8GAH - chains A and B; structure by electron microscopy, 2.90 A resolution.

== Chain A (and B) ==
Molecule: H(+)/Cl(-) exchange transporter ClcA
Organism: Escherichia coli
Notes: chain B of this document is another copy of the same molecule, construct and numbering; everything in this record applies to it too
Reference sequence: J7Q633 (J7Q633_ECOLX); residues 1-461 here = UniProt positions 1-461
Amino-acid sequence (461 residues; each row starts with the number of its first residue):
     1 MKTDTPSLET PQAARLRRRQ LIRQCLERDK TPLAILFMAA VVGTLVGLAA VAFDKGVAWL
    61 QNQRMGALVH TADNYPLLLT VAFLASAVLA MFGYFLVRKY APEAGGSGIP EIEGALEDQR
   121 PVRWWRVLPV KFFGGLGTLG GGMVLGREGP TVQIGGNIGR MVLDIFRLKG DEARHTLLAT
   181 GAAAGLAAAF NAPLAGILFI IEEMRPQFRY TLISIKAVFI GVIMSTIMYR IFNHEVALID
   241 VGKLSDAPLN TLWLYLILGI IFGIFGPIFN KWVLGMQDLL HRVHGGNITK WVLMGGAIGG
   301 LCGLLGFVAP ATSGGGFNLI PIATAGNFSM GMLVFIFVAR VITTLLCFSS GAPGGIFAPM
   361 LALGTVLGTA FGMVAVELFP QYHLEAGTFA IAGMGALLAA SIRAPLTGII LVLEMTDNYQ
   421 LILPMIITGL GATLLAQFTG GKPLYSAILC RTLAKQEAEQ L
Disordered / not traced: 1-29
Construct notes: engineered mutation Cys25 (Leu in J7Q633), Ala85 (Cys in J7Q633), Cys450 (Ala in J7Q633)
From the paper describing this entry:
  - mutagenesis - L25C, C85A/R230C/L249C: decreased catalytic activity
  - mutagenesis - Q24C, I201W: unchanged catalytic activity

== How chain A and chain B interact ==
Contacting residue pairs (53):
  Pro193(A) - Leu194(B)  hydrophobic
  Leu194(A) - Pro193(B)  hydrophobic
  Leu194(A) - Leu194(B)  hydrophobic
  Leu194(A) - Ile223(B)  hydrophobic
  Ile197(A) - Phe219(B)  hydrophobic
  Ile201(A) - Leu212(B)  hydrophobic
  Ile201(A) - Lys216(B)
  Arg205(A) - Leu212(B)
  Pro206(A) - Leu212(B)
  Phe208(A) - Tyr210(B)
  Phe208(A) - Thr211(B)
  Phe208(A) - Leu212(B)  hydrogen bond (backbone-backbone)
  Arg209(A) - Arg209(B)  hydrogen bond (backbone-side chain)
  Arg209(A) - Tyr210(B)
  Tyr210(A) - Phe208(B)
  Tyr210(A) - Arg209(B)
  Tyr210(A) - Tyr210(B)  hydrogen bond (backbone-backbone)
  Tyr210(A) - Leu212(B)  hydrophobic
  Thr211(A) - Arg209(B)
  Leu212(A) - Ile201(B)  hydrophobic
  Leu212(A) - Arg205(B)
  Leu212(A) - Pro206(B)
  Leu212(A) - Gln207(B)
  Leu212(A) - Phe208(B)
  Leu212(A) - Tyr210(B)  hydrophobic
  Ile215(A) - Ile215(B)  hydrophobic
  Lys216(A) - Leu198(B)
  Lys216(A) - Ile201(B)
  Lys216(A) - Glu202(B)
  Lys216(A) - Leu406(B)
  Phe219(A) - Ile197(B)  hydrophobic
  Phe219(A) - Ile201(B)  hydrophobic
  Phe219(A) - Phe219(B)  hydrophobic
  Ile220(A) - Leu406(B)  hydrophobic
  Ile223(A) - Leu194(B)  hydrophobic
  Ile223(A) - Leu198(B)  hydrophobic
  Ile223(A) - Ile410(B)  hydrophobic
  Met224(A) - Ile422(B)  hydrophobic
  Ile227(A) - Leu413(B)  hydrophobic
  Ile227(A) - Tyr419(B)
  Ile227(A) - Ile422(B)  hydrophobic
  Arg230(A) - Tyr419(B)  hydrogen bond
  Ile231(A) - Tyr419(B)
  Ile231(A) - Gln420(B)
  His234(A) - Lys243(B)
  Lys243(A) - His234(B)
  Leu406(A) - Ile220(B)  hydrophobic
  Leu413(A) - Ile227(B)  hydrophobic
  Tyr419(A) - Ile227(B)
  Tyr419(A) - Arg230(B)  hydrogen bond
  Tyr419(A) - Ile231(B)
  Gln420(A) - Ile231(B)
  Ile422(A) - Ile227(B)  hydrophobic
Other interface residues (no listed pair), chain A (31 interface residues in all): Leu198, Gln207, Met228, Ile410
Other interface residues (no listed pair), chain B (32 interface residues in all): Met224, Met228

== Summary ==
31 residues of chain A face 32 of chain B across their interface; the contacts include 5 hydrogen bonds. Among
the polar pairs are Arg209(A)-Arg209(B), Arg230(A)-Tyr419(B) and Phe208(A)-Leu212(B). From the paper: L25C and
C85A/R230C/L249C of chain A reduce catalytic activity; Q24C and I201W of chain A leave catalytic activity
unchanged.
Chain A and chain B are both H(+)/Cl(-) exchange transporter ClcA (Escherichia coli); the structure, CLC-ec1
L25C/A450C/C85A at pH 4.5 100mM Cl Twist, was determined by electron microscopy, deposited together with 8GA0,
8GA1, 8GA3 and 8GA5.
